PDB entry 4XLS | X-ray diffraction, 4.01 A resolution (low resolution: residue-level contacts below are approximate; hydrogen-bond / salt-bridge calls are withheld) | chains A and C of the 9 polymer chains in the assembly

== Chain A ==
Protein: DNA-directed RNA polymerase subunit alpha
Organism: Thermus aquaticus
Notes: EC 2.7.7.6
UniProt: Q9KWU8 (RPOA_THEAQ); residue numbers follow UniProt; this construct covers 1-314
Chain sequence (314 residues; each row starts with the number of its first residue):
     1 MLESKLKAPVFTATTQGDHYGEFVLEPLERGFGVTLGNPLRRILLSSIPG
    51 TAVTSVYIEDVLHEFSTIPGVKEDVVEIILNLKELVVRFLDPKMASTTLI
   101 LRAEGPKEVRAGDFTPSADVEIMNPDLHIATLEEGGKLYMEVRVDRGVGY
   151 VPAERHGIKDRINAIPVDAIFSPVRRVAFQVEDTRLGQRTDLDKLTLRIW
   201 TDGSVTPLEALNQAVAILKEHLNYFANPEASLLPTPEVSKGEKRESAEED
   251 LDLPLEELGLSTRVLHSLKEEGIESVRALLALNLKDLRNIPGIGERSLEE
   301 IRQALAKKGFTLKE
Disordered / not traced: 1-6, 234-314

== Chain C ==
Protein: DNA-directed RNA polymerase subunit beta
Organism: Thermus aquaticus
Notes: EC 2.7.7.6
UniProt: Q9KWU7 (RPOB_THEAQ); numbering as in UniProt (aligned over 1-1119)
Chain sequence (1119 residues; each row starts with the number of its first residue):
     1 MEIKRFGRIREVIPLPPLTEIQVESYKKALQADVPPEKRENVGIQAAFKE
    51 TFPIEEGDKGKGGLVLDFLEYRIGDPPFSQDECREKDLTYQAPLYARLQL
   101 IHKDTGLIKEDEVFLGHLPLMTEDGSFIINGADRVIVSQIHRSPGVYFTP
   151 DPARPGRYIASIIPLPKRGPWIDLEVEASGVVTMKVNKRKFPLVLLLRVL
   201 GYDQETLVRELSAYGDLVQGLLDEAVLAMRPEEAMVRLFTLLRPGDPPKK
   251 DKALAYLFGLLADPKRYDLGEAGRYKAEEKLGVGLSGRTLVRFEDGEFKD
   301 EVFLPTLRYLFALTAGVPGHEVDDIDHLGNRRIRTVGELMADQFRVGLAR
   351 LARGVRERMVMGSPDTLTPAKLVNSRPLEAALREFFSRSQLSQFKDETNP
   401 LSSLRHKRRISALGPGGLTRERAGFDVRDVHRTHYGRICPVETPEGANIG
   451 LITSLAAYARVDALGFIRTPYRRVKNGVVTEEVVYMTASEEDRYTIAQAN
   501 TPLEGDRIATDRVVARRRGEPVIVAPEEVEFMDVSPKQVFSLNTNLIPFL
   551 EHDDANRALMGSNMQTQAVPLIRAQAPVVMTGLEERVVRDSLAALYAEED
   601 GEVVKVDGTRIAVRYEDGRLVEHPLRRYARSNQGTAFDQRPRVRVGQRVK
   651 KGDLLADGPASEEGFLALGQNVLVAIMPFDGYNFEDAIVISEELLKRDFY
   701 TSIHIERYEIEARDTKLGPERITRDIPHLSEAALRDLDEEGIVRIGAEVK
   751 PGDILVGRTSFKGEQEPSPEERLLRSIFGEKARDVKDTSLRVPPGEGGIV
   801 VGRLRLRRGDPGVELKPGVREVVRVFVAQKRKLQVGDKLANRHGNKGVVA
   851 KILPVEDMPHLPDGTPVDVILNPLGVPSRMNLGQILETHLGLAGYFLGQR
   901 YISPVFDGATEPEIKELLAEAFNLYFGKRQGEGFGVDKREKEVLARAEKL
   951 GLVSPGKSPEEQLKELFDLGKVVLYDGRTGEPFEGPIVVGQMFIMKLYHM
  1001 VEDKMHARSTGPYSLITQQPLGGKAQFGGQRFGEMEVWALEAYGAAHTLQ
  1051 EMLTIKSDDIEGRNAAYQAIIKGEDVPEPSVPESFRVLVKELQALALDVQ
  1101 TLDEKDNPVDIFEGLASKR
Disordered / not traced: 1, 57-61, 1119

== Interface between chain A and chain C ==
Residue-residue contacts - 75 pairs, chain A then chain C:
  Val34(A) - Arg939(C)
  Val34(A) - Gly980(C)
  Val34(A) - Glu981(C)
  Asn38(A) - Asp976(C)
  Asn38(A) - Gly977(C)
  Asn38(A) - Arg978(C)
  Asn38(A) - Thr979(C)
  Asn38(A) - Gly980(C)
  Arg41(A) - Glu856(C)
  Arg41(A) - His860(C)
  Arg42(A) - Asp857(C)
  Arg42(A) - Gly977(C)
  Arg42(A) - Arg978(C)
  Ser46(A) - Glu856(C)
  Leu62(A) - Ile745(C)
  Leu62(A) - Gly746(C)
  His63(A) - Ile799(C)
  His63(A) - Val801(C)
  Glu64(A) - Lys830(C)
  Phe65(A) - Tyr628(C)
  Phe65(A) - Ile703(C)
  Phe65(A) - Ile799(C)
  Phe65(A) - Ala828(C)
  Thr67(A) - Thr609(C)
  Pro69(A) - Asp607(C)
  Gly70(A) - Asp607(C)
  Val71(A) - Asp607(C)
  Val71(A) - Gly608(C)
  Lys72(A) - Val606(C)
  Lys72(A) - Pro641(C)
  Lys72(A) - Arg642(C)
  Asp74(A) - Arg627(C)
  Asp74(A) - Tyr628(C)
  Asp74(A) - Asp638(C)
  Asp74(A) - Arg640(C)
  Val76(A) - Ile572(C)
  Val76(A) - Tyr628(C)
  Glu77(A) - Arg640(C)
  Leu80(A) - Arg573(C)
  Lys83(A) - Lys696(C)
  Lys83(A) - Asp698(C)
  Glu133(A) - Lys605(C)
  Glu133(A) - Val606(C)
  Glu133(A) - Asp607(C)
  Glu133(A) - Val645(C)
  Tyr150(A) - Glu692(C)
  Tyr150(A) - Leu695(C)
  Glu154(A) - Lys830(C)
  Glu154(A) - Lys832(C)
  Ile162(A) - Arg744(C)
  Asn163(A) - Arg744(C)
  Asp168(A) - Asp698(C)
  Asp168(A) - Lys832(C)
  Arg176(A) - Asp863(C)
  Arg176(A) - Gly864(C)
  Val177(A) - Gly864(C)
  Ala178(A) - Pro862(C)
  Ala178(A) - Asp863(C)
  Ala178(A) - Gly864(C)
  Phe179(A) - Arg939(C)
  Gln180(A) - Phe934(C)
  Gln180(A) - Gly935(C)
  Gln180(A) - Asp937(C)
  Gln180(A) - Arg939(C)
  Val181(A) - Asp937(C)
  Val181(A) - Lys938(C)
  Val181(A) - Arg939(C)
  Glu182(A) - Phe934(C)
  Asp183(A) - Lys938(C)
  Asp191(A) - Lys938(C)
  Leu192(A) - Lys938(C)
  Asp193(A) - Lys938(C)
  Thr196(A) - Phe934(C)
  Arg198(A) - Glu932(C)
  Arg198(A) - Phe934(C)
Other interface residues (no listed pair), chain A (46 interface residues in all): Tyr20, Glu22, Arg30, Leu45, Glu84, Glu134, Ile170, Trp200
Other interface residues (no listed pair), chain C (49 interface residues in all): Val643, Arg697, Arg929, Val936

== Overview ==
The interface between chain A and chain C involves 46 residues on one side and 49 on the other.
Chain A is DNA-directed RNA polymerase subunit alpha and chain C is DNA-directed RNA polymerase subunit beta,
both from Thermus aquaticus; the structure, Crystal structure of T. aquaticus transcription initiation complex
with CarD containing upstream fork promoter, was determined by X-ray diffraction (same publication as 4XLR and
4XAX).
